8FMZ - chains A and F of the 6 polymer chains in the assembly; structure by electron microscopy, 2.59 A resolution.

# Chain A
Name: Neurotensin receptor type 1
From: Rattus norvegicus
UniProt: P20789 (NTR1_RAT); residue numbers follow UniProt; this construct covers 43-420
Chain sequence (405 residues; each row starts with the number of its first residue):
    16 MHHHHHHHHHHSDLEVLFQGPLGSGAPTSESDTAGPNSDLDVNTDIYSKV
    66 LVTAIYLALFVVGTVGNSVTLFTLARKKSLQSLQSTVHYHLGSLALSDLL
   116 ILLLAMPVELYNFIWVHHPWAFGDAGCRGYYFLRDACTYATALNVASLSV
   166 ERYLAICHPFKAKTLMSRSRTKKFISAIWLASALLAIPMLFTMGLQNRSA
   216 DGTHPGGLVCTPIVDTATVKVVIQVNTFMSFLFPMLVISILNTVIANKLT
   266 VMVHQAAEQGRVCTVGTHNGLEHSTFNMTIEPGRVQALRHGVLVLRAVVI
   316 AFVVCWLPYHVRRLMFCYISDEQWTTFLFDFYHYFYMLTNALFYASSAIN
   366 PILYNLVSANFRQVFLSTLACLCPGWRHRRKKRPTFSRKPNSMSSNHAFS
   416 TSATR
Disordered / not traced: 16-51, 91-99, 216, 268-302, 377-420
Construct notes: expression tag (16-42); engineered mutation L86 (Ala in P20789), A215 (Gly in P20789), A360 (Val in P20789)
Disulfide bonds: C142-C225
UniProt features mapped onto this chain:
  - region: V326 to Y349 (Neurotensin binding)
  - lipidation (S-palmitoyl cysteine): C386, C388
  - mutagenesis: E166 (E166A: Abolishes signaling via G-proteins; when associated with A-310 and A-358), L310 (L310A: Abolishes signaling via G-proteins; when associated with A-166 and A-358), F358 (F358A: Abolishes signaling via G-proteins; when associated with A-166 and A-310)
From the paper describing this entry:
  - mutagenesis - F358A: increased signaling (citing earlier work)

# Chain F
Name: Neurotensin/neuromedin N
UniProt: P20068 (NEUT_RAT); residues 8-13 here correspond to UniProt positions 157-162 (UniProt number = residue number + 149)
Chain sequence (6 residues; each row starts with the number of its first residue):
     8 RRPYIL
UniProt features mapped onto this chain:
  - site (Cleavage): P10, Y11, Y11, I12

# How chain A and chain F interact
Contacting residue pairs (27):
  D54(A) with R8(F)
  L55(A) with Y11(F), hydrogen bond (backbone-side chain)
  D56(A) with R8(F), hydrogen bond (backbone-side chain); Y11(F)
  V57(A) with Y11(F)
  F128(A) with I12(F), hydrophobic
  Y146(A) with L13(F), hydrogen bond (side chain-backbone)
  M204(A) with L13(F), hydrophobic
  R213(A) with Y11(F)
  C225(A) with Y11(F)
  T226(A) with Y11(F)
  I238(A) with L13(F), hydrophobic
  R327(A) with L13(F), hydrogen bond (side chain-backbone)
  R328(A) with L13(F)
  F331(A) with P10(F); L13(F), hydrophobic
  W339(A) with R8(F), hydrogen bond (backbone-backbone); R9(F); P10(F), hydrophobic
  F344(A) with R8(F); R9(F); P10(F)
  Y347(A) with P10(F), hydrophobic; I12(F), hydrogen bond (side chain-backbone); L13(F)
  H348(A) with I12(F)
  Y351(A) with I12(F), hydrophobic
Other interface residues (no listed pair), chain A (26 interface residues in all): N58, H132, M208, V224, I334, D336, D345

# In short
The interface between chain A and chain F involves 26 residues on one side and 6 on the other; the contacts
include 6 hydrogen bonds. Polar pairs include L55(A)-Y11(F), D56(A)-R8(F) and Y146(A)-L13(F). UniProt lists 3
mutagenesis sites on chain A. The paper reports that F358A of chain A increases signaling.
Here chain A is Neurotensin receptor type 1 (Rattus norvegicus) and chain F is Neurotensin/neuromedin N. Entry
8FMZ (Neurotensin receptor allosterism revealed in complex with a biased allosteric modulator) was determined
by electron microscopy (same publication as 8FN0 and 8FN1).
